Entry 5JFT (X-ray diffraction, 2.28 A resolution); this record covers chains A and F of the 4 polymer chains in the assembly.

Chain A:
Protein: Caspase 3, apoptosis-related cysteine protease a
Organism: Danio rerio
UniProt: Q98UI8 (Q98UI8_DANRE); residues 36-282 here = UniProt positions 36-282
Chain sequence (249 residues; numbered 36 to 284; the number before each row is that of its first residue):
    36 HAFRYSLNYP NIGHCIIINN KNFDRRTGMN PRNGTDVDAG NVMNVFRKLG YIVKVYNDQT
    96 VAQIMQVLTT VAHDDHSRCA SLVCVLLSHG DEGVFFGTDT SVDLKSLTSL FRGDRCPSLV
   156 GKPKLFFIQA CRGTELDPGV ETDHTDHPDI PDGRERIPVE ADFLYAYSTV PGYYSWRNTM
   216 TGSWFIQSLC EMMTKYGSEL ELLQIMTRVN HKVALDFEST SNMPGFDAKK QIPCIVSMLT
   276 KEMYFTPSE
Disordered / not traced: 179-189
Construct notes: expression tag (283-284)
Reported in the primary citation:
  - conformationally variable residues (loop rearrangement): Phe130, Asn213
  - binding site for Ace-asp-glu-val-ask (chain F): Arg212, Thr255
  - specificity-determining residues: Asn68, Thr216, Thr255, Asn257
  - post-translational modification sites: Asp178 (proposed by the authors, not directly observed)
  - conformationally variable residues (side-chain flip): Tyr209, Trp211 (from molecular simulation)

Chain F:
Protein: Ace-asp-glu-val-ask
Chain sequence (6 residues; row label = number of the first residue in the row):
     1 XDEVDX
Modified / non-standard residues: ACE (acetyl group) at position 1; 0QE (chloromethane) at position 6

Interface between chain A and chain F:
Contacting residue pairs - 28 pairs, chain A then chain F:
  Met64(A) - 0QE_6(F)
  Arg67(A) - Asp5(F)  salt bridge
  Ser123(A) - Asp5(F)
  His124(A) - Asp5(F)  hydrogen bond (side chain-backbone)
  His124(A) - 0QE_6(F)
  Gly125(A) - Asp5(F)
  Gln164(A) - Asp5(F)  hydrogen bond
  Cys166(A) - Asp5(F)  hydrogen bond (side chain-backbone)
  Cys166(A) - 0QE_6(F)
  Tyr209(A) - Val4(F)  hydrophobic
  Ser210(A) - Val4(F)
  Ser210(A) - Asp5(F)  hydrogen bond (backbone-backbone)
  Trp211(A) - Asp2(F)
  Trp211(A) - Glu3(F)
  Trp211(A) - Val4(F)  hydrophobic
  Arg212(A) - ACE_1(F)
  Arg212(A) - Asp2(F)
  Arg212(A) - Glu3(F)  salt bridge
  Arg212(A) - Val4(F)  hydrogen bond (side chain-backbone)
  Arg212(A) - Asp5(F)  salt bridge
  Asn213(A) - ACE_1(F)
  Asn213(A) - Asp2(F)  hydrogen bond
  Thr214(A) - ACE_1(F)  hydrogen bond (backbone-backbone)
  Thr214(A) - Glu3(F)
  Trp219(A) - Asp2(F)
  Glu253(A) - Asp2(F)
  Ser254(A) - Asp2(F)
  Thr255(A) - Asp2(F)  hydrogen bond (backbone-side chain)
Interface residues without a listed pair, chain A (19 interface residues in all): Pro66, Phe261

Overview:
19 residues of chain A and 6 residues of chain F are in contact, with 8 hydrogen bonds and 3 salt bridges.
Among the polar pairs are Arg67(A)-Asp5(F), Arg212(A)-Glu3(F) and Arg212(A)-Asp5(F). The paper reports a
binding site for Ace-asp-glu-val-ask (chain F) at Arg212(A) and Thr255(A); specificity determinants Asn68(A),
Thr216(A) and Thr255(A) among others.
Chain A is Caspase 3, apoptosis-related cysteine protease a (Danio rerio) and chain F is Ace-asp-glu-val-ask;
the structure, Zebra Fish Caspase-3, was determined by X-ray diffraction.
